7LN1 - chains C and G of the 7 polymer chains in the assembly; structure by electron microscopy, 3.40 A resolution.

# Chain C
Name: Transitional endoplasmic reticulum ATPase
From: Homo sapiens
Notes: EC 3.6.4.6
UniProtKB: P55072 (TERA_HUMAN); residues 1-806 here = UniProt positions 1-806
Sequence (806 residues; numbered 1 to 806; the number before each row is that of its first residue):
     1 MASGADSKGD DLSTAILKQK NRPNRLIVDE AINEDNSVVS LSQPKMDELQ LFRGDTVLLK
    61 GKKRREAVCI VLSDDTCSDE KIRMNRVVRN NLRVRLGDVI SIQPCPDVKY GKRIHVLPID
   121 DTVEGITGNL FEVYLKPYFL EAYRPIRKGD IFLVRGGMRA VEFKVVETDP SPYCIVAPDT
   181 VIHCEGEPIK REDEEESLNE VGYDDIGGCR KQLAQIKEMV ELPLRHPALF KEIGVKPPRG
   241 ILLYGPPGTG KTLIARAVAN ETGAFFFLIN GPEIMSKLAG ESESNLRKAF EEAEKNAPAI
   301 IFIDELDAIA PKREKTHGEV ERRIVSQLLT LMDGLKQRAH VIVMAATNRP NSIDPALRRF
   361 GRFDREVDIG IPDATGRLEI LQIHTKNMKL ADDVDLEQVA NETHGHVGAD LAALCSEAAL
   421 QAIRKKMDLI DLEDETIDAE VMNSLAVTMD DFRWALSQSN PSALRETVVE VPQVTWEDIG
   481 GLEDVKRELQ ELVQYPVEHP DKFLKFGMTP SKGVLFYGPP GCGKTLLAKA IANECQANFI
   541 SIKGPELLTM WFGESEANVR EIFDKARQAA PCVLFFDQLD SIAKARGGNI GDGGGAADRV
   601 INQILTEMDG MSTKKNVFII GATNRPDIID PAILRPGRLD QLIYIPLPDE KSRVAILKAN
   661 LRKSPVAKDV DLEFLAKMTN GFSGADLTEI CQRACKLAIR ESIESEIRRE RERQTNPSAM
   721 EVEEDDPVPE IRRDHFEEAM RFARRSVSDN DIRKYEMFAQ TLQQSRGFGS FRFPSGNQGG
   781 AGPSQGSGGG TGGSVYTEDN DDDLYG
Disordered / not traced: 1-22, 715-726, 776-806
Sequence notes: engineered mutation E232 (Ala in P55072), Q578 (Glu in P55072)
Swiss-Prot annotation at these positions:
  - region: T797 to G806 (Interaction with UBXN6)
  - motif: D802 to G806 (PIM motif)
  - binding site (ATP): P247 to L253, N348, H384, G521 to L526
  - modified residue: A2 (N-acetylalanine), S3 (Phosphoserine), S7 (Phosphoserine), S13 (Phosphoserine), S37 (Phosphoserine), K315 (N6,N6,N6-trimethyllysine), T436 (Phosphothreonine), S462 (Phosphoserine), K502 (N6-acetyllysine), K505 (N6-acetyllysine), K668 (N6-acetyllysine), S702 (Phosphoserine), K754 (N6-acetyllysine), S770 (Phosphoserine), S775 (Phosphoserine), S787 (Phosphoserine), Y805 (Phosphotyrosine)
  - cross-link (Glycyl lysine isopeptide (Lys-Gly)): K8 (interchain with G-Cter in SUMO2), K18 (interchain with G-Cter in SUMO2)
  - natural variant: R95 (R95G: In IBMPFD1), G97 (G97E: In CMT2Y), I126 (I126F: In IBMPFD1; uncertain significance), R155 (R155C: In IBMPFD1; R155H: In FTDALS6 and IBMPFD1; R155L: In IBMPFD1; R155P: In IBMPFD1; R155S: In IBMPFD1), R159 (R159G: In FTDALS6; R159H: In IBMPFD1), A160 (A160T: In IBMPFD1; uncertain significance), E185 (E185K: In CMT2Y), R191 (R191Q: In FTDALS6 and IBMPFD1), L198 (L198W: In IBMPFD1), E232 (A232E: In IBMPFD1; this construct carries the variant), I254 (I254F: In IBMPFD1; uncertain significance), I369 (I369T: In IBMPFD1; uncertain significance), 2 further natural variant entries in UniProt
  - mutagenesis: F52 to D55 (Abolishes interaction with NPLOC4; when associated with A-110), R53 (R53A: Minor effect on affinity for ATP and ADP), R86 (R86A: Strongly increased affinity for ATP. Strongly reduced affinity for ADP), Y110 (Y110A: Abolishes interaction with NPLOC4; when associated with 52-A--A-55), R113 to H115 (Severely reduced binding to DERL1), F131 (F131R: Severely reduced binding to DERL1), L140 (L140D: Severely reduced binding to DERL1), D179 (D179R: No effect on binding to DERL1), H183 (H183W: Severely reduced binding to DERL1), K251 (K251Q: Impairs ERAD degradation of HMGCR and does not inhibit interaction with RHBDD1; when associated with Q-524), E305 (E305Q: Defect in ubiquitin-dependent protein degradation by the proteasome; when associated with Q-578), K312 (K312A: Does not affect methylation by VCPKMT), 7 further mutagenesis entries in UniProt
Ion coordination: Mg2+: T525 (together with ATP)
Residues lining bound ligands:
  - ADP (adenosine-5'-diphosphate): D205, I206, G207, P247, G248, T249, G250, K251, T252, L253, I380, H384, G408, A409, A412
  - ATP (adenosine-5'-triphosphate), molecule 1: D333, Q337, R359, R362
  - ATP, molecule 2: D478, I479, G480, L482, P519, P520, G521, C522, G523, K524, T525, L526, Q578, N624, I656, N660, G684, A685, T688
  - ATP, molecule 3: D609, R635, R638
From the paper describing this entry:
  - mutagenesis - W551A/F552A, R599A: abolished catalytic activity
  - mutagenesis - I590A/D592A: unchanged catalytic activity
  - mutagenesis - L464A: decreased catalytic activity
  - disease-associated variants - A232E: increased catalytic activity (citing earlier work)
  - mutagenesis - E578Q: decreased catalytic activity (citing earlier work)

# Chain G
Name: Hexa-ubiquitin
From: Homo sapiens
Sequence (9 residues; numbered 1 to 9; the number before each row is that of its first residue; X marks 9 residues of unknown identity (built as UNK)):
     1 XXXXXXXXX

# Chain C / chain G interface
Chain C residues in contact with chain G, 6 residues: M550, W551, F552, G591, G593, G594

# In short
Chain C and chain G make no direct contact in this assembly. Chain C binds 3 copies of ATP and ADP. From the
paper: W551A/F552A and R599A of chain C abolish catalytic activity; L464A and E578Q of chain C reduce
catalytic activity; 6 substitutions were tested in all.
Here chain C is Transitional endoplasmic reticulum ATPase and chain G is Hexa-ubiquitin, both from Homo
sapiens. Entry 7LN1 (Cryo-EM structure of human p97 in complex with Npl4/Ufd1 and Ub6 (Class 3)) was
determined by electron microscopy (same publication as 7LMZ, 7LN0, 7LN2, 7LN3, 7LN4, 7LN5 and 7LN6).
